7WLR - chains A and I of the 10 polymer chains in the assembly; structure by electron microscopy, 3.54 A resolution.

Chain A:
Name: Histone H3
Organism: Komagataella pastoris
Reference sequence: A0A1B2JB78 (A0A1B2JB78_PICPA); residues 38-136 here correspond to UniProt positions 39-137 (UniProt number = residue number + 1)
Sequence (99 residues; each row starts with the number of its first residue):
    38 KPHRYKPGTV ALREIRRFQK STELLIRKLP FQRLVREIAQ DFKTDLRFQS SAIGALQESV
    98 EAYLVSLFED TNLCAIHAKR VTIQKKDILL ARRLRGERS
Disordered / not traced: 38-39, 136

Chain I:
Molecule: 145-nt DNA strand
Sequence (145 nucleotides; numbered 1 to 145; the number before each row is that of its first residue):
     1 ATCAGAATCC CGGTGCCGAG GCCGCTCAAT TGGTCGTAGA CAGCTCTAGC ACCGCTTAAA
    61 CGCACGTACG CGCTGTCCCC CGCGTTTTAA CCGCCAAGGG GATTACTCCC TAGTCTCCAG
   121 GCACGTGTCA GATATATACA TCGAT

Interface between chain A and chain I:
Pairs across the interface - 19 pairs, chain A then chain I:
  His-40(A) / DG143(I)  sugar contact
  Arg-41(A) / DA144(I)  phosphate contact
  Tyr-42(A) / DC142(I)  phosphate contact
  Tyr-42(A) / DG143(I)  sugar contact
  Lys-43(A) / DG143(I)  hydrogen bond to the phosphate
  Thr-46(A) / DC142(I)  hydrogen bond to the phosphate
  Thr-46(A) / DG143(I)  hydrogen bond to the phosphate
  Arg-64(A) / DA59(I)  sugar contact
  Arg-73(A) / DC50(I)  salt bridge to the phosphate
  Arg-84(A) / DG49(I)  sugar contact
  Arg-84(A) / DC50(I)  phosphate contact
  Phe-85(A) / DG49(I)  sugar contact
  Phe-85(A) / DC50(I)  hydrogen bond to the phosphate
  Ser-87(A) / DG49(I)  phosphate contact
  Arg-117(A) / DG70(I)  phosphate contact
  Arg-117(A) / DC71(I)  phosphate contact
  Val-118(A) / DG70(I)  hydrogen bond to the phosphate
  Thr-119(A) / DG70(I)  hydrogen bond to the phosphate
  Gln-121(A) / DC71(I)  hydrogen bond to the phosphate
Other interface residues (no listed pair), chain A (17 interface residues in all): Pro-44, Gln-86, Lys-116
Other interface residues (no listed pair), chain I (11 interface residues in all): DA60, DA68, DC69

Overview:
17 residues of chain A and 11 residues of chain I are in contact; the contacts include 7 hydrogen bonds and 1
salt bridge. Polar pairs include Lys-43(A)/DG143(I), Thr-46(A)/DC142(I) and Thr-46(A)/DG143(I).
Chain A is Histone H3 (Komagataella pastoris) and chain I is a 145-nt DNA strand; the structure, Cryo-EM
structure of the nucleosome containing Komagataella pastoris histones, was determined by electron microscopy.
